Entry 5KKC (X-ray diffraction, 1.86 A resolution); this record covers chains A and D of the 4 polymer chains in the assembly.

[Chain A (and D)]
Protein: L-lactate dehydrogenase A chain
Source organism: Oryctolagus cuniculus
Notes: EC 1.1.1.27; chain D of this document is another copy of the same molecule, construct and numbering; everything in this record applies to it too
Reference sequence: P13491 (LDHA_RABIT); residues 1-331 here correspond to UniProt positions 2-332 (UniProt number = residue number + 1)
Amino-acid sequence (331 residues; each row starts with the number of its first residue):
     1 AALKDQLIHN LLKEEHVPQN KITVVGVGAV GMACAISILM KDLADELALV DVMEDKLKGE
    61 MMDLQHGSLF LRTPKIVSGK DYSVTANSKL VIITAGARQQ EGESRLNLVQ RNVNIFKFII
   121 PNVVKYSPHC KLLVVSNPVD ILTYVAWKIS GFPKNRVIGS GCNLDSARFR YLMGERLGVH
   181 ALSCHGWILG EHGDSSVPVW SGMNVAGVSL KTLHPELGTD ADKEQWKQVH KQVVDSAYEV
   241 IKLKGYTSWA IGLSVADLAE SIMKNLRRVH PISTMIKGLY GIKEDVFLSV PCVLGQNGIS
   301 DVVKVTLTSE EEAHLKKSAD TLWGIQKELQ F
Disordered / not traced: 14-16 (chain D: 330-331)
Sequence notes: conflict S248 (Thr249 in P13491), I276 (Leu277 in P13491)
Residues lining bound ligands: 6dhnad (6V0; [[(2R,3S,4R,5R)-5-(5-aminocarbonyl-2H-pyridin-1-yl)-3,4-bis(oxidanyl)oxolan-2-yl]methoxy-oxidanyl-phosphoryl] [(2R,3S,4R,5R)-5-(6-aminopurin-9-yl)-3,4-bis(oxidanyl)oxolan-2-yl]methyl hydrogen phosphate): V25, G26, V27, G28, A29, V30, G31, V50, D51, V52, M53, Y82, T94, A95, G96, A97, R98, Q99, E101, N112, I115, F118, I119, V135, S136, N137, S160, L164, H192, T247, I251

[Interface between chain A and chain D]
Pairs across the interface (30):
  G178(A) - R267(D)  hydrogen bond (backbone-side chain)
  V179(A) - R267(D)
  V179(A) - V293(D)  hydrophobic
  H180(A) - L266(D)
  H180(A) - R267(D)  hydrogen bond (backbone-backbone)
  L182(A) - R268(D)
  S183(A) - R268(D)
  S183(A) - V269(D)  hydrogen bond (side chain-backbone)
  H185(A) - H185(D)
  W187(A) - A206(D)  hydrogen bond (side chain-backbone)
  W187(A) - G207(D)
  G202(A) - G207(D)
  A206(A) - W187(D)
  A206(A) - P291(D)  hydrophobic
  G207(A) - W187(D)
  G207(A) - G202(D)
  V208(A) - V305(D)  hydrophobic
  V208(A) - T306(D)
  L213(A) - T306(D)
  L266(A) - H180(D)
  R267(A) - G178(D)  hydrogen bond (side chain-backbone)
  R267(A) - V179(D)
  R267(A) - H180(D)  hydrogen bond (backbone-backbone)
  R268(A) - L182(D)
  R268(A) - S183(D)
  V269(A) - S183(D)  hydrogen bond (backbone-side chain)
  P291(A) - A206(D)  hydrophobic
  V303(A) - V208(D)  hydrophobic
  V305(A) - V208(D)  hydrophobic
  T306(A) - L213(D)
Other interface residues (no listed pair), chain A (25 interface residues in all): S201, N204, V205, V293, K304
Other interface residues (no listed pair), chain D (24 interface residues in all): N204, V205, V303, K304

[In short]
Chain A and chain D form an interface of 25 and 24 residues respectively, with 7 hydrogen bonds. Polar pairs
include G178(A)-R267(D), S183(A)-V269(D) and W187(A)-A206(D). Ligands of chain A: 6dhnad.
Chain A and chain D are both L-lactate dehydrogenase A chain (Oryctolagus cuniculus); the structure, l-lactate
dehydrogenase from rabbit muscle with the inhibitor 6DHNAD, was determined by X-ray diffraction, deposited
together with 5KKA.
